Entry 8WIB (electron microscopy, 3.50 A resolution); this record covers chains Q and A of the 50 polymer chains in the assembly.

[Chain Q]
Name: 50S ribosomal protein L17
Source organism: Mycolicibacterium smegmatis MC2 155
UniProt: A0QSL9 (RL17_MYCS2); residue numbers follow UniProt; this construct covers 1-199
Amino-acid sequence (199 residues; each row starts with the number of its first residue):
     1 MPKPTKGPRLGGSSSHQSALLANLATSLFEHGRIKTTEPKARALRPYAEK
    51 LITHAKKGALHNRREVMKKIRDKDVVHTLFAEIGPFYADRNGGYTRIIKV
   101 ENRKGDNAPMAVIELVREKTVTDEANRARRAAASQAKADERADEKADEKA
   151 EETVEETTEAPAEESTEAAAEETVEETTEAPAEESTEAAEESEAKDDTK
Disordered / not traced: 1, 119-199

[Chain A]
Molecule: 23S rRNA
Source organism: Mycolicibacterium smegmatis MC2 155
Sequence (3119 nucleotides; row label = number of the first residue in the row):
     2 AAGUGUUUAAGGGCGCAUGGUGGAUGCCUUGGCACUGGGAGCCGAUGAAG
    52 GACGUAGGAGGCUGCGAUAAGCCUCGGGGAGCUGUCAACCGAGCGUUGAU
   102 CCGAGGAUGUCCGAAUGGGGAAACCCGGCACGAGUGAUGUCGUGUCACCA
   152 GGCGCUGAAUAUAUAGGCGUCUGGGGGGAACGCGGGGAAGUGAAACAUCU
   202 CAGUACCCGUAGGAAGAGAAAACAAAAUGUGAUUCCGUGAGUAGUGGCGA
   252 GCGAAAGCGGAGGAUGGCUAAACCGUAUGCAUGUGAUACCGGGUAGGGGU
   302 UGUGUGUGCGGGGUUGUGGGACCUAUCUUUCCGGCUCUACCUGGCUGGAG
   352 GGCAGUGAGAAAAUGUUGUGGUUAGCGGAAAUGGCUUGGGAUGGCCUGCC
   402 GUAGACGGUGAGAGCCCGGUACGUGAAAACCCGACGUCUGUCUUGAUGGU
   452 GUUCCCGAGUAGCAGCGGGCCCGUGGAAUCUGCUGUGAAUCUGCCGGGAC
   502 CACCCGGUAAGCCUGAAUACUUCCCAGUGACCGAUAGCGGAUUAGUACCG
   552 UGAGGGAAUGGUGAAAAGUACCCCGGGAGGGGAGUGAAAGAGUACCUGAA
   602 ACCGUGCGCUUACAAUCCGUCAGAGCCCUCGACGUGUCGUGGGGUGAUGG
   652 CGUGCCUUUUGAAGAAUGAGCCUGCGAGUCAGGGACAUGUCGCGAGGUUA
   702 ACCCGGGUGGGGUAGCCGCAGCGAAAGCGAGUCUGAAUAGGGCGUAUCCA
   752 CACAAGAGUGUGUGGUGUAGUGGUGUGUUCUGGACCCGAAGCGGAGUGAU
   802 CUACCCAUGGCCAGGGUGAAGCGCGGGUAAGACCGCGUGGAGGCCCGAAC
   852 CCACUUAGGUUGAAGACUGAGGGGAUGAGCUGUGGGUAGGGGUGAAAGGC
   902 CAAUCAAACUCCGUGAUAGCUGGUUCUCCCCGAAAUGCAUUUAGGUGCAG
   952 CGUCGCAUGUUUCUUGCCGGAGGUAGAGCUACUGGAUGGCCGAUGGGCCC
  1002 CACAGGGUUACUGACGUCAGCCAAACUCCGAAUGCCGGUAAGUCCAAGAG
  1052 UGCGGCAGUGAGACGGCGGGGGAUAAGCUCCGUGCGUCGAGAGGGAAACA
  1102 GCCCAGAUCGCCGGCUAAGGCCCCUAAGCGUGUGCUAAGUGGAAAAGGAU
  1152 GUGCAGUCGCGAAGACAACCAGGAGGUUGGCUUAGAAGCAGCCACCCUUG
  1202 AAAGAGUGCGUAAUAGCUCACUGGUCAAGUGAUUGUGCGCCGAUAAUGUA
  1252 GCGGGGCUCAAGCACACCGCCGAAGCCGCGGCAGCCAACGUGUUGGCUGG
  1302 GUAGGGGAGCGUCCUGCAUCCGGUGAAGCCGCCGAGUGAUCGAGUGGUGG
  1352 AGGGUGUGGGAGUGAGAAUGCAGGCAUGAGUAGCGAUUAGGCAAGUGAGA
  1402 ACCUUGCCCGCCGAAAGACCAAGGGUUCCUGGGCCAGGCCAGUCCGCCCA
  1452 GGGUGAGUCGGGACCUAAGGCGAGGCCGACAGGCGUAGUCGAUGGACAAC
  1502 GGGUUGAUAUUCCCGUACCCGUGUAUGUGCGUCCAUGAUGAAUCAGCGGU
  1552 ACUAACCAUCCAAAACCACCGUGACCGCACCUUUCGGGGUGUGGCGUUGG
  1602 UGGGGCUGCAUGGGACCUUCGUUGGUAGUAGUCAAGCGAUGGGGUGACGC
  1652 AGGAAGGUAGCCGUACCGGUCAGUGGUAAUACCGGGGUAAGCCUGUAGGG
  1702 AGUCAGAUAGGUAAAUCCGUCUGGCAUAUAUCCUGAGAGGUGAUGCAUAG
  1752 CCGAGUGAGGCGAAUUCGGUGAUCCUAUGCUGCCGAGAAAAGCCUCUAGC
  1802 GAGGACAUACACGGCCCGUACCCCAAACCAACACAGGUGGUCAGGUAGAG
  1852 AAUACUAAGGCGUACGAGUGAACUAUGGUUAAGGAACUCGGCAAAAUGCC
  1902 CCCGUAACUUCGGGAGAAGGGGGACCCACAUGGCGUGUAAGCCUUUACGG
  1952 CCCAAGCGUGAGUGGGUGGCACAAACCAGUGAGAAGCGACUGUUUACUAA
  2002 AAACACAGGUCCGUGCGAAGUCGCAAGACGAUGUAUACGGACUGACGCCU
  2052 GCCCGGUGCUGGAAGGUUAAGAGGACCCGUUAACUCCCUUUGGGGGUGAA
  2102 GCGGAGAAUUUAAGCCCCAGUAAACGGCGGUGGUAACUAUAACCAUCCUA
  2152 AGGUAGCGAAAUUCCUUGUCGGGUAAGUUCCGACCUGCACGAAUGGCGUA
  2202 ACGACUUCUCAACUGUCUCAACCAUAGACUCGGCGAAAUUGCACUACGAG
  2252 UAAAGAUGCUCGUUACGCGCGGCAGGACGAAAAGACCCCGGGACCUUCAC
  2302 UACAACUUGGUAUUGGUGCUCGAUACGGUUUGUGUAGGAUAGGUGGGAGA
  2352 CUGUGAAGCUCACACGCCAGUGUGGGUGGAGUCGUUGUUGAAAUACCACU
  2402 CUGAUCGUAUUGGGCCUCUAACCUCGGACCGUAUAUCCGGUUCAGGGACA
  2452 GUGCCUGGUGGGUAGUUUAACUGGGGCGGUUGCCUCCUAAAAUGUAACGG
  2502 AGGCGCCCAAAGGUUCCCUCAACCUGGACGGCAAUCAGGUGUUGAGUGUA
  2552 AGUGCACAAGGGAGCUUGACUGCGAGACGGACAUGUCGAGCAGGGACGAA
  2602 AGUCGGGACUAGUGAUCCGGCACCUCUGAGUGGAAGGGGUGUCGCUCAAC
  2652 GGAUAAAAGGUACCCCGGGGAUAACAGGCUGAUCUUCCCCAAGAGUCCAU
  2702 AUCGACGGGAUGGUUUGGCACCUCGAUGUCGGCUCGUCGCAUCCUGGGGC
  2752 UGGAGCAGGUCCCAAGGGUUGGGCUGUUCGCCCAUUAAAGCGGCACGCGA
  2802 GCUGGGUUUAGAACGUCGUGAGACAGUUCGGUCUCUAUCCGCCGCGCGCG
  2852 UCAGAAGCUUGAGGAAACCUGUCCCUAGUACGAGAGGACCGGGACGGACG
  2902 AACCUCUGGUAUACCAGUUGUCCCACCAGGGGCACGGCUGGAUAGCCACG
  2952 UUCGGACAGGAUAACCGCUGAAAGCAUCUAAGCGGGAAACCUCUUCCAAG
  3002 ACCAGGCUUCUCACCCUCUAGGAGGGAUAAGGCCCCCCGCAGACCACGGG
  3052 AUUGAUAGACCAGACCUGGAAGCCUAGUAAUAGGUGCAGGGAACUGGCAC
  3102 UAACCGGCCGAAAACUUAC
Disordered / not traced: 1171-1220, 1562-1605, 2697-2699

[How chain Q and chain A interact]
Contacting residue pairs (115; chain Q residue first):
  Pro2(Q) with A2914(A), base contact; A3060(A), phosphate contact; A3093(A), phosphate contact
  Lys3(Q) with A2914(A), base contact; G3059(A), salt bridge to the phosphate; A3093(A), sugar contact; A3094(A), sugar contact
  Pro4(Q) with A2914(A), base contact; A3093(A), sugar contact; A3094(A), base contact
  Thr5(Q) with A2914(A), hydrogen bond to the base
  Lys6(Q) with G1871(A), sugar contact; C3041(A), salt bridge to the phosphate; A3042(A), base contact; G3043(A), hydrogen bond to the base
  Gly7(Q) with G1871(A), sugar contact
  Pro8(Q) with U1870(A), base contact; U2226(A), phosphate contact
  Arg9(Q) with A2225(A), salt bridge to the phosphate; U2226(A), hydrogen bond to the phosphate; U2913(A), sugar contact; A2914(A), salt bridge to the phosphate
  Leu10(Q) with G1869(A), phosphate contact
  Gly12(Q) with U2226(A), sugar contact
  Ser14(Q) with U2913(A), hydrogen bond to the sugar; A2914(A), phosphate contact
  Ser15(Q) with C2934(A), phosphate contact
  His16(Q) with A1390(A), stacking on the base; G1391(A), hydrogen bond to the sugar
  Gln17(Q) with A2914(A), base contact
  Ala19(Q) with C1410(A), sugar contact
  Leu20(Q) with G1392(A), sugar contact
  Leu21(Q) with A2914(A), base contact
  Asn23(Q) with G1391(A), base contact; C1409(A), hydrogen bond to the sugar; C1410(A), hydrogen bond to the sugar
  Leu24(Q) with G1392(A), sugar contact; C1393(A), sugar contact
  Ser27(Q) with C1393(A), hydrogen bond to the sugar
  His31(Q) with A1394(A), sugar contact
  Ile34(Q) with C1393(A), phosphate contact; A1394(A), phosphate contact
  Lys35(Q) with C1393(A), phosphate contact; A1394(A), hydrogen bond to the phosphate
  Thr36(Q) with C1393(A), phosphate contact
  Thr37(Q) with G1869(A), hydrogen bond to the phosphate
  Pro39(Q) with G1869(A), phosphate contact
  Lys40(Q) with G1869(A), salt bridge to the phosphate
  Arg42(Q) with C3038(A), salt bridge to the phosphate; C3039(A), salt bridge to the phosphate
  Arg45(Q) with G3059(A), hydrogen bond to the base; U3102(A), hydrogen bond to the base
  Pro46(Q) with G3059(A), sugar contact; A3060(A), sugar contact
  Glu49(Q) with A3060(A), hydrogen bond to the sugar
  Lys50(Q) with A3060(A), salt bridge to the phosphate; C3061(A), phosphate contact; A3093(A), salt bridge to the phosphate
  Thr53(Q) with C3061(A), hydrogen bond to the phosphate
  His54(Q) with G3092(A), salt bridge to the phosphate
  Lys57(Q) with C3062(A), salt bridge to the phosphate
  Leu60(Q) with U1675(A), phosphate contact; G1676(A), sugar contact; A3072(A), sugar contact
  His61(Q) with A3071(A), hydrogen bond to the base; G3090(A), hydrogen bond to the sugar; G3091(A), sugar contact
  Arg63(Q) with G1674(A), hydrogen bond to the sugar; U1675(A), sugar contact
  Arg64(Q) with U1675(A), hydrogen bond to the base; G1676(A), base contact; A2929(A), base contact; G2930(A), hydrogen bond to the sugar; A3072(A), phosphate contact
  Met67(Q) with U1675(A), base contact
  Lys68(Q) with G2931(A), sugar contact; G2932(A), sugar contact
  Arg71(Q) with C1410(A), salt bridge to the phosphate; G1411(A), salt bridge to the phosphate; G2932(A), sugar contact; G2933(A), sugar contact
  Lys73(Q) with A1673(A), sugar contact; G1674(A), salt bridge to the phosphate; U1675(A), hydrogen bond to the base; C2925(A), sugar contact; A2926(A), salt bridge to the phosphate
  Asp74(Q) with G1674(A), hydrogen bond to the base
  His77(Q) with G1674(A), stacking on the base
  Arg90(Q) with C3101(A), hydrogen bond to the phosphate; U3102(A), salt bridge to the phosphate
  Asn91(Q) with A3060(A), base contact; C3101(A), sugar contact
  Gly92(Q) with A3060(A), sugar contact; C3061(A), sugar contact; C3101(A), hydrogen bond to the sugar
  Gly93(Q) with G3059(A), base contact; A3060(A), sugar contact; C3101(A), hydrogen bond to the sugar; U3102(A), sugar contact
  Thr95(Q) with U3102(A), hydrogen bond to the sugar
  Arg96(Q) with U3102(A), sugar contact; A3103(A), salt bridge to the phosphate
  Arg103(Q) with A1402(A), phosphate contact; A1868(A), sugar contact
  Lys104(Q) with G1400(A), sugar contact; A1402(A), phosphate contact; A1442(A), sugar contact
  Gly105(Q) with A1402(A), hydrogen bond to the phosphate
  Asp106(Q) with A1402(A), base contact; G1867(A), hydrogen bond to the sugar; A1868(A), sugar contact
  Asn107(Q) with C2232(A), hydrogen bond to the sugar; G2233(A), sugar contact
  Ala108(Q) with A1868(A), sugar contact
  Glu118(Q) with U3102(A), phosphate contact
Other interface residues (no listed pair), chain Q (67 interface residues in all): Ser13, Ala43, Tyr47, Glu65, Tyr94, Ile97, Lys99, Pro109, Val116
Other interface residues (no listed pair), chain A (58 interface residues in all): A1401, A2227, C3037, G3073, C3095

[Summary]
67 residues of chain Q face 58 of chain A across their interface, with 28 hydrogen bonds, 17 salt bridges and
2 aromatic stacking contacts. Among the polar pairs are Thr5(Q)-A2914(A), Lys6(Q)-G3043(A) and
Arg45(Q)-G3059(A).
Here chain Q is 50S ribosomal protein L17 and chain A is 23S rRNA, both from Mycolicibacterium smegmatis MC2
155. Entry 8WIB (Cryo- EM structure of Mycobacterium smegmatis 70S ribosome, E- tRNA and RafH) was determined
by electron microscopy, deposited together with 8WHX, 8WHY, 8WI7, 8WI8, 8WI9, 8WIC, 8WID and 8WIF.
